7OGY - chain AAA; structure by X-ray diffraction, 1.60 A resolution.

Chain AAA:
Name: Bromodomain-containing protein 2
Source organism: Homo sapiens
UniProt: P25440 (BRD2_HUMAN); residue numbers follow UniProt; this construct covers 344-455
Sequence (115 residues; row label = number of the first residue in the row):
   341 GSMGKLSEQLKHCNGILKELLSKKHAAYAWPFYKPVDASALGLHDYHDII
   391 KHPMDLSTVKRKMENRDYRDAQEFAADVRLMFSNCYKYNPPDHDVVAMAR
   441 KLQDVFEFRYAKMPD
Disordered / not traced: 341-344
Differences from the reference sequence: expression tag (341-343)
Ligand contacts: VE5 (N5-cyclopropyl-N3-methyl-1-(phenylmethyl)pyrazole-3,5-dicarboxamide): Trp370, Pro371, Phe372, Val376, Leu381, Leu383, Tyr386, Cys425, Tyr428, Asn429, Pro430, His433, Val435, Met438
UniProt features mapped onto this chain:
  - mutagenesis: Val376 (V376A: Abolished binding to histone H4 acetylated at 'Lys-12' (H4K12ac)), Leu381 (L381A: Reduced binding to histone H4 acetylated at 'Lys-12' (H4K12ac)), Leu383 (L383A: Reduced binding to histone H4 acetylated at 'Lys-12' (H4K12ac)), Asn429 (N429A: Abolished binding to histone H4 acetylated at 'Lys-12' (H4K12ac))

Overview:
Ligands of chain AAA: compound VE5. Curated annotation (UniProt) lists 4 mutagenesis sites.
Chain AAA is Bromodomain-containing protein 2 (Homo sapiens); the structure, C-TERMINAL BROMODOMAIN OF HUMAN
BRD2 WITH 1-benzyl-N5-cyclopropyl-N3-methyl-1H-pyrazole-3,5-dicarboxamide, was determined by X-ray
diffraction, deposited together with 7OE4, 7OE5 and 7OE6.
